PDB entry 6N7S | electron microscopy, 4.60 A resolution (low resolution: residue-level contacts below are approximate; hydrogen-bond / salt-bridge calls are withheld) | chains E and T of the 7 polymer chains in the assembly

== Chain E ==
Name: DNA primase/helicase
Source organism: Enterobacteria phage T7
Notes: EC 2.7.7.-, 3.6.4.12
UniProtKB: P03692 (PRIM_BPT7); residues 1-566 here = UniProt positions 1-566
Chain sequence (566 residues; row label = number of the first residue in the row):
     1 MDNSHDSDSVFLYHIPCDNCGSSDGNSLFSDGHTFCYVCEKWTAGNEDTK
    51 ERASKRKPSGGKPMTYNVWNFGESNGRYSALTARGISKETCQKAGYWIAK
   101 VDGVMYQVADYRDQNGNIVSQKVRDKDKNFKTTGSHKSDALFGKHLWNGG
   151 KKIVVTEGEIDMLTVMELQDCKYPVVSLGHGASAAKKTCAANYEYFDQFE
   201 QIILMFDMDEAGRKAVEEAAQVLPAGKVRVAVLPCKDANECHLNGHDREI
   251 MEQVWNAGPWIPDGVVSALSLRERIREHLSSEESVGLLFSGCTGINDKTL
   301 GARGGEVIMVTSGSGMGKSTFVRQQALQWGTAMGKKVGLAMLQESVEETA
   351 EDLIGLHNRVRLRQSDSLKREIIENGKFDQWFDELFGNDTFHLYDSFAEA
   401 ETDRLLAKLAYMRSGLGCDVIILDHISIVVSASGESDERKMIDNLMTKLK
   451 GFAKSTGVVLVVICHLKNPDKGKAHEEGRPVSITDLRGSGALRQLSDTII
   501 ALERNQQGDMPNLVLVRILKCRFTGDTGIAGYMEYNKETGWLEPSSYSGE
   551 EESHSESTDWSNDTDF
Disordered / not traced: 1-262, 281-284, 374-376, 396-403, 430-438, 546-566
Construct notes: engineered mutation Gln343 (Glu in P03692)
Ion coordination: Mg2+: Gln343 (together with dTTP)
Residues lining bound ligands: dTTP (TTP): Gly313, Ser314, Gly315, Met316, Gly317, Lys318, Ser319, Thr320, Gln343, Asp424, His465, Leu502, Arg504, Pro511, Asn512, Val514, Tyr535
Curated features (UniProtKB/Swiss-Prot):
  - zinc finger: Cys17 to Cys39 (C4-like)
  - region: Glu550 to Phe566 (Binding to viral DNA polymerase)
  - binding site (Zn(2+)): Cys17, Cys20, Cys36, Cys39
  - binding site (Mg(2+)): Glu157, Asp207, Asp237
  - binding site (ATP): Ser312 to Ser319
  - site (dTTP/dATP binding): Arg361, His465, Arg504, Arg522, Tyr535
What the authors report for this chain:
  - mutagenesis - E343Q: abolished catalytic activity (citing earlier work)
  - mutagenesis - E343Q: increased binding to the 25-nt DNA strand (chain T) (citing earlier work)
  - specificity-determining residues: His33 (citing earlier work)

== Chain T ==
Molecule: 25-nt DNA strand
Sequence (25 nucleotides; each row starts with the number of its first residue):
     1 TGGTCTTTTTTTTTTTTTTTTTTTT
Disordered / not traced: 1-5, 19-25

== How chain E and chain T interact ==
Contacting residue pairs - 13 pairs, chain E then chain T:
  Arg439(E) with DT6(T); DT7(T)
  Lys467(E) with DT9(T); DT10(T)
  Asn468(E) with DT10(T)
  Asp470(E) with DT11(T)
  Leu486(E) with DT9(T)
  Arg487(E) with DT9(T); DT10(T)
  Gly488(E) with DT8(T); DT9(T)
  Ser489(E) with DT8(T)
  Gly490(E) with DT8(T)

== Summary ==
Chain E and chain T form an interface of 9 and 6 residues respectively. Chain E binds dTTP. UniProt lists 4
Zn2+-binding residues, 3 Mg2+-binding residues and 8 ATP-binding residues on chain E. From the paper: E343Q of
chain E abolishes catalytic activity; the specificity determinant His33(E).
Here chain E is DNA primase/helicase (Enterobacteria phage T7) and chain T is a 25-nt DNA strand. Entry 6N7S
(Structure of bacteriophage T7 E343Q mutant gp4 helicase-primase in complex with ssDNA, dTTP, AC dinucleotide
and ...) was determined by electron microscopy together with 6N7I, 6N7N, 6N7T, 6N7V, 6N7W, 6N9U and 3 further
entries from the same study.
